Entry 7W72 (electron microscopy, 3.10 A resolution); this record covers chains S and T of the 5 polymer chains in the assembly.

Chain S:
Name: GPI transamidase component PIG-S
From: Homo sapiens
UniProtKB: Q96S52 (PIGS_HUMAN); residues 7-539 here = UniProt positions 7-539
Chain sequence (533 residues; row label = number of the first residue in the row):
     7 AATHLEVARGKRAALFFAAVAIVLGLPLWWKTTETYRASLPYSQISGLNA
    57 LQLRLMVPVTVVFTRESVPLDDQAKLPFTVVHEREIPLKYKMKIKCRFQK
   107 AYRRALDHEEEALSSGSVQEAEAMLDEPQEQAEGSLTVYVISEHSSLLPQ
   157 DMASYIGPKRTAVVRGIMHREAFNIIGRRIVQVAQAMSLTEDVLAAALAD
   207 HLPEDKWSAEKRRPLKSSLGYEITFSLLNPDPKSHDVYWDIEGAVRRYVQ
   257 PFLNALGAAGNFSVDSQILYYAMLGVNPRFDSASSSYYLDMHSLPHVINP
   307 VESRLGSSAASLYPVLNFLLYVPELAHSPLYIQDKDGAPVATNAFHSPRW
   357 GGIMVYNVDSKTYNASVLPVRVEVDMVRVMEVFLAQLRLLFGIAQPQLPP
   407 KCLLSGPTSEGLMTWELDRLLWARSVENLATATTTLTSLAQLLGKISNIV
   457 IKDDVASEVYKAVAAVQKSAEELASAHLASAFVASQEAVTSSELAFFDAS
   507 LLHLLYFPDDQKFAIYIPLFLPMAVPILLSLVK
Differences from the reference sequence: conflict Ala80 (Glu in Q96S52), Ala159 (Met in Q96S52), Ala482 (Gly in Q96S52), Ala505 (Pro in Q96S52)
Covalent attachments: N-acetylglucosamine (NAG) linked to Asn267
Swiss-Prot annotation at these positions:
  - binding site (a cardiolipin): Arg15, Arg18
  - glycosylation (N-linked (GlcNAc...) asparagine): Asn267, Asn370

Chain T:
Name: GPI transamidase component PIG-T
From: Homo sapiens
UniProtKB: Q969N2 (PIGT_HUMAN); residues 27-552 here = UniProt positions 27-552
Chain sequence (527 residues; each row starts with the number of its first residue):
    26 ARDSLREELVITPLPSGDVAATFQFRTRWDSELQREGVSHYRLFPKALGQ
    76 LISKYSLRELHLSFTQGFWRTRYWGPPFLQAPSGAELWVWFQDTVTDVDK
   126 SWKELSNVLSGIFCASLNFIDSTNTVTPTASFKPLGLANDTDHYFLRYAV
   176 LPREVVCTENLTPWKKLLPCSSKAGLSVLLKADRLFHTSYHSQAVHIRPV
   226 CRNARCTSISWELRQTLSVVFDAFITGQGKKDWSLFRMFSRTLTEPCPLA
   276 SESRVYVDITTYNQDNETLEVHPPPTTTYQDVILGTRKTYAIYDLLDTAM
   326 INNSRNLNIQLKWKRPPENEAPPVPFLHAQRYVSGYGLQKGELSTLLYNT
   376 HPYRAFPVLLLDTVPWYLRLYVHTLTITSKGKENKPSYIHYQPAQDRLQP
   426 HLLEMLIQLPANSVTKVSIQFERALLKWTEYTPDPNHGFYVSPSVLSALV
   476 PSMVAAKPVDWEESPLFNSLFPVSDGSNYFVRLYTEPLLVNLPTPDFSMP
   526 YNVICLTCTVVAVCYGSFYNLLTRTFH
Differences from the reference sequence: expression tag (26)
Disulfides: Cys195-Cys272, Cys226-Cys231
Covalent attachments: N-acetylglucosamine (NAG) linked to Asn327
Small-molecule neighbours: 8JY ([2-[[(2R)-2-hexanoyloxy-3-[(E)-hex-3-enoxy]propoxy]-oxidanyl-phosphoryl]oxy-3,4,5,6-tetrakis(oxidanyl)phenyl] (2E,4E)-hepta-2,4-dienoate): Asp521, Ser523, Met524, Asn527, Leu531
Swiss-Prot annotation at these positions:
  - binding site (a 2-acyl-6-[6-phosphoethanolamine-alpha-D-mannosyl-(1->2)-6-phosphoethanolamine-alpha-D-mannosyl-(1->6)-2-phosphoethanolamine-alpha-D-mannosyl-(1->4)-alpha-D-glucosaminyl]-1-(1-radyl,2-acyl-sn-glycero-3-phospho)-1D-myo-inositol): Asn461, Asp521, Ser523, Asn527
  - glycosylation (N-linked (GlcNAc...) asparagine): Asn164, Asn291, Asn327

Interface between chain S and chain T:
Pairs across the interface (47):
  Glu12(S) - Thr550(T)
  Glu12(S) - Phe551(T)
  Val13(S) - Thr550(T)
  Gly16(S) - Leu547(T)
  Gly16(S) - Thr548(T)
  Ala19(S) - Leu547(T)
  Ala20(S) - Thr548(T)
  Phe23(S) - Tyr544(T)  hydrophobic
  Phe23(S) - Leu547(T)  hydrophobic
  Thr230(S) - Lys71(T)
  Pro238(S) - Pro273(T)  hydrophobic
  Lys239(S) - Pro273(T)
  Ile247(S) - His65(T)
  Glu248(S) - His65(T)
  Val270(S) - Ser64(T)
  Asp271(S) - Ser64(T)
  Asp271(S) - Gln75(T)  hydrogen bond
  Ser272(S) - Ser64(T)  hydrogen bond (backbone-backbone)
  Ser272(S) - His65(T)
  Ser272(S) - Tyr66(T)  hydrogen bond (backbone-backbone)
  Ser272(S) - Lys71(T)
  Gln273(S) - Tyr66(T)
  Gln273(S) - Lys71(T)
  Ile274(S) - Tyr66(T)  hydrogen bond (backbone-backbone)
  Ile274(S) - Arg67(T)
  Tyr276(S) - Arg67(T)  hydrogen bond
  Tyr276(S) - Leu68(T)  hydrophobic
  Tyr276(S) - Pro194(T)
  Tyr276(S) - Ser196(T)
  Tyr276(S) - Leu274(T)
  Tyr277(S) - Cys195(T)  hydrophobic
  Tyr277(S) - Lys198(T)
  Tyr277(S) - Ala199(T)
  Tyr277(S) - Pro273(T)
  Arg310(S) - Ser196(T)  hydrogen bond
  Ser313(S) - Ala72(T)
  Ser314(S) - Lys71(T)  hydrogen bond (backbone-side chain)
  Ser314(S) - Ala72(T)
  Ser314(S) - Gln75(T)
  Ala315(S) - Gln75(T)
  Ala316(S) - Gln75(T)
  Ala316(S) - Lys79(T)  hydrogen bond (backbone-side chain)
  Ala520(S) - Tyr526(T)  hydrogen bond (backbone-side chain)
  Ile521(S) - Tyr526(T)  hydrophobic
  Pro528(S) - Tyr540(T)
  Val531(S) - Tyr544(T)  hydrophobic
  Leu535(S) - Tyr544(T)
Other interface residues (no listed pair), chain S (34 interface residues in all): Val251, Ser309, Ser317, Pro524, Leu525, Pro532
Other interface residues (no listed pair), chain T (29 interface residues in all): Ile137, Lys191, Cys530, Cys533, Ala537, Phe543

In short:
The interface between chain S and chain T involves 34 residues on one side and 29 on the other; the contacts
include 9 hydrogen bonds. Polar pairs include Asp271(S)-Gln75(T), Tyr276(S)-Arg67(T) and Arg310(S)-Ser196(T).
Chain T binds compound 8JY. Covalently linked N-acetylglucosamine: at Asn267(S).
Here chain S is GPI transamidase component PIG-S and chain T is GPI transamidase component PIG-T, both from
Homo sapiens. Entry 7W72 (Structure of a human glycosylphosphatidylinositol (GPI) transamidase) was determined
by electron microscopy.
